6HBL - chains r and O of the 45 polymer chains in the assembly; structure by electron microscopy, 3.70 A resolution.

# Chain r
Name: Echovirus 18 capsid protein 2
Source organism: Echovirus E18
UniProtKB: Q8V635 (Q8V635_9ENTO); residues 2001-2260 here correspond to UniProt positions 70-329 (UniProt number = residue number - 1931)
Sequence (260 residues; numbered 2001 to 2260; the number before each row is that of its first residue):
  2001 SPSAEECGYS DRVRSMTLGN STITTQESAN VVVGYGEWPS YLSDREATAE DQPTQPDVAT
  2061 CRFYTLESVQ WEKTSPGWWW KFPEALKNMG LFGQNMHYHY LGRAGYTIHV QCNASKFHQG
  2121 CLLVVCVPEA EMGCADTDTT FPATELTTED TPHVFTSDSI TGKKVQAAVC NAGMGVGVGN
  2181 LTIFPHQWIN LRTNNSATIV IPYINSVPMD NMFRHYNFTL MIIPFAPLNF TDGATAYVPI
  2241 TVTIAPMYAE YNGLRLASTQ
Disordered / not traced: 2001-2012, 2027-2029, 2044-2047, 2258-2260

# Chain O
Name: Echovirus 18 capsid protein 3
Source organism: Echovirus E18
UniProtKB: Q8V635 (Q8V635_9ENTO); residues 3001-3239 here correspond to UniProt positions 330-568 (UniProt number = residue number - 2671)
Sequence (239 residues; row label = number of the first residue in the row):
  3001 GVPVLNTPGS NQFLTSDDYQ SPSAMPQFDE TPEMHIPGEV RNLMEIAEVD SVVPVNNVTG
  3061 KTKSMDAYQI PVGTGNTDKT KPIFSFQMDP GYSSVLKRTL LGEMLNYYAH WSGSVKLTFL
  3121 FCGSAMATGK LLISYSPPGA SVPTSRKDAM LGTHIVWDIG LQSSCVLCVP WISQSHYRMV
  3181 QQDPYTSAGY ITCWYQTNIV VPPGAPTSCD VLCFASACND FSVRLLRDTP FMAQPGKLQ
Disordered / not traced: 3074-3077, 3176-3186, 3234-3239
Disulfides: C3168-C3218

# Chain r / chain O interface
Residue-residue contacts (17):
  E2050(r) - P3170(O)
  E2050(r) - W3171(O)  hydrogen bond (backbone-backbone)
  D2051(r) - W3171(O)
  Q2052(r) - P3170(O)
  Q2052(r) - W3171(O)
  Y2100(r) - P3138(O)  hydrophobic
  Y2100(r) - G3139(O)
  L2101(r) - W3171(O)  hydrophobic
  N2252(r) - W3171(O)
  G2253(r) - W3171(O)
  L2254(r) - P3137(O)  hydrophobic
  L2254(r) - T3153(O)  hydrogen bond (backbone-side chain)
  R2255(r) - P3170(O)
  L2256(r) - Y3135(O)  hydrophobic
  L2256(r) - T3153(O)
  L2256(r) - C3168(O)
  A2257(r) - C3168(O)  hydrogen bond (backbone-backbone)
Other interface residues (no listed pair), chain r (13 interface residues in all): A2049, M2209
Other interface residues (no listed pair), chain O (12 interface residues in all): G3113, S3114, L3167, V3169

# Overview
Chain r and chain O form an interface of 13 and 12 residues respectively, with 3 hydrogen bonds. Polar
contacts include L2254(r)-T3153(O), E2050(r)-W3171(O) and A2257(r)-C3168(O).
Here chain r is Echovirus 18 capsid protein 2 and chain O is Echovirus 18 capsid protein 3, both from
Echovirus E18. Entry 6HBL (Echovirus 18 Open particle without three pentamers) was determined by electron
microscopy, deposited together with 6HBG, 6HBH, 6HBJ, 6HBK and 6HHT.
